Entry 4TWU (X-ray diffraction, 1.08 A resolution); this record covers chain A.

# Chain A
Protein: Myoglobin
Source organism: Equus caballus
UniProtKB: P68082 (MYG_HORSE); residues 0-153 here correspond to UniProt positions 1-154 (UniProt number = residue number + 1)
Sequence (154 residues; numbered 0 to 153; the number before each row is that of its first residue; numbering starts at 0):
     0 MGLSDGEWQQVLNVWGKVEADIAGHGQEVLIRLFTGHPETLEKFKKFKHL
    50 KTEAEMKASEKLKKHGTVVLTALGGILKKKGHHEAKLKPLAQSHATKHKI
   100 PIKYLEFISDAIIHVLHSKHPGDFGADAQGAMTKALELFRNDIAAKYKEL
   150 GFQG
Unresolved in the structure: 0
Sequence notes: engineered mutation Lys44 (Asp45 in P68082), Lys60 (Asp61 in P68082), Lys85 (Glu86 in P68082)
Metal / ion sites: Zinc (II) Deuteroporphyrin IX Zn near His93 (its only coordinating residue here)
Residues lining bound ligands: Zinc (II) Deuteroporphyrin IX (ZND): Leu32, Thr39, Lys42, Phe43, Lys45, His64, Val67, Val68, Ala71, Leu72, Leu89, Ser92, His93, His97, Ile99, Tyr103, Leu104, Ile107, Phe138
Curated features (UniProtKB/Swiss-Prot):
  - binding site (nitrite): His64
  - binding site (O2): His64
  - binding site (heme b): His93
  - modified residue: Ser3 (Phosphoserine)

# Summary
Ligands of chain A: Zinc (II) Deuteroporphyrin IX. Curated annotation (UniProt) lists nitrite-binding residue
His64, O2-binding residue His64 and heme b-binding residue His93.
Chain A is Myoglobin (Equus caballus); the structure, Horse heart myoglobin mutant (D44K/D60K/E85K) with
Zn-deuteroporphyrin IX, was determined by X-ray diffraction, deposited together with 4TWV, 4NS2 and 3RJ6.
